PDB entry 4CDN | X-ray diffraction, 1.90 A resolution | chain A

Chain A:
Protein: Deoxyribodipyrimidine photolyase
Organism: Methanosarcina mazei
Notes: EC 4.1.99.3
UniProtKB: Q8PYK9 (Q8PYK9_METMA); residues 3-464 here = UniProt positions 3-464
Chain sequence (482 residues; numbered -17 to 464; the number before each row is that of its first residue; numbers below 1 keep their minus sign (Met-17 is residue -17)):
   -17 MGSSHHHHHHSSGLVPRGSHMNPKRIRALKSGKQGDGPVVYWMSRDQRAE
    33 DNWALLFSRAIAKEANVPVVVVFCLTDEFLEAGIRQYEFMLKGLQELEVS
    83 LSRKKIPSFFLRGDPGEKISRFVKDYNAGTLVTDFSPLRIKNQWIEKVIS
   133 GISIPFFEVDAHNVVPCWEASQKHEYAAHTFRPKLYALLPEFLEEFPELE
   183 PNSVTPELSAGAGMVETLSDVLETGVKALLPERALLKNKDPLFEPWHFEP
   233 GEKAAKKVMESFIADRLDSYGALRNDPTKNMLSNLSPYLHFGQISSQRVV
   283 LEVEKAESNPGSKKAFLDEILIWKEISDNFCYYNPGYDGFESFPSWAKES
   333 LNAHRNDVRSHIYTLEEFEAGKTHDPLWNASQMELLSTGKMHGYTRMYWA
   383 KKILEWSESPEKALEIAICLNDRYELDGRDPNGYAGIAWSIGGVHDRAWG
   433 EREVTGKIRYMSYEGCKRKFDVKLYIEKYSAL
Not modelled in the structure: -17 to -5, 191-194, 463-464
Construct notes: expression tag (-17 to 2); cloning artifact (377)
Small-molecule neighbours:
  - FAD (flavin-adenine dinucleotide): Tyr252, Leu264, Ser265, Asn266, Leu267, Ser268, Leu271, Phe298, Glu301, Ile302, Trp305, Lys306, Ser309, Lys372, Met373, Gly375, Arg378, Met379, Ala382, Asn403, Asp409, Gly410, Asp412, Asn414, Gly415, Gly418, Ile419, Ser422
  - FO1 (1-deoxy-1-(8-hydroxy-2,4-dioxo-3,4-dihydropyrimido[4,5-b]quinolin-10(2H)-yl)-D-ribitol): Met25, Ser26, Arg27, Gln29, Phe55, Cys56, Leu57, Thr58, Phe61, Ala64, Gln68, Tyr69, Met72, Ser118, Lys123, Trp126, His272, Phe273, Gly410, Arg411
From the paper describing this entry:
  - conformationally variable residues (helix shift, loop rearrangement, side-chain flip): Asp59 to Ala64, Val186 to Glu231
  - binding site for FO1: Ser26, Phe55, Thr58, Phe61, Tyr69, Met72, Trp126, His272, Phe273, Arg411
  - contacts within the chain: Arg67-Asp222 (salt bridge), His272-Asp412 (salt bridge)
  - mutagenesis - S26L: unchanged binding to FO1
  - mutagenesis - S26F: abolished binding to FO1

Overview:
Ligands of chain A: flavin-adenine dinucleotide and compound FO1. The paper reports a binding site for FO1 at
Ser26, Phe55 and Thr58 among others; S26F abolishes binding to FO1.
Chain A is Deoxyribodipyrimidine photolyase (Methanosarcina mazei); the structure, Crystal structure of M.
mazei photolyase with its in vivo reconstituted 8-HDF antenna chromophore, was determined by X-ray
diffraction, deposited together with 4CDM.
